Entry 4LZG (X-ray diffraction, 1.60 A resolution); this record covers chains A and P of the 4 polymer chains in the assembly.

== Chain A ==
Molecule: DNA-directed DNA/RNA polymerase mu
Source organism: Homo sapiens
Notes: EC 2.7.7.7; fragment: Polymerase Mu Loop2 deletion variant
UniProt: Q9NP87 (DPOLM_HUMAN); numbering as in UniProt; present here: 132-397, 411-494
Chain sequence (356 residues; each row starts with the number of its first residue; note: 12 numbers in that range are skipped by the numbering (no residue carries them; nothing is unmodelled there)):
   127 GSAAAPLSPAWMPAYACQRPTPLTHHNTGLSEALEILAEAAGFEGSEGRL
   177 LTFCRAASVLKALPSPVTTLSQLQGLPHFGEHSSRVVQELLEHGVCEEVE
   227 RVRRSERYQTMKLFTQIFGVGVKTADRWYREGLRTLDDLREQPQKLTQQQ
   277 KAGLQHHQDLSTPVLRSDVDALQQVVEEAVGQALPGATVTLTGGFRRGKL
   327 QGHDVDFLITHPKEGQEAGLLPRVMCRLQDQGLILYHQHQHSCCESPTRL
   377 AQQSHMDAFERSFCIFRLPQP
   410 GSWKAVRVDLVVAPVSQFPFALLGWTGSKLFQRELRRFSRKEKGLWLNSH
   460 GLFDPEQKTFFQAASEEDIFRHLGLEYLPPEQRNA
Disordered / not traced: 127-137, 365-384
Differences from the reference sequence: expression tag (127-131); insertion (410)
Bound ions: Na+ site 1 near Phe-205 (its only coordinating residue here); Na+ site 2: Thr-241, Ile-243, Val-246 (shared with DT3(P) of chain P)
Swiss-Prot annotation at these positions:
  - region: Arg-323 to Asp-332 (Involved in ssDNA binding)
  - binding site (Mg(2+)): Asp-330, Asp-332, Asp-418
  - site: Gly-433 (Responsible for the low discrimination between dNTP and rNTP)
Reported in the primary citation:
  - binding site for template strand: Arg-442, Arg-449, Lys-450
  - binding site for upstream primer strand (chain P): Gly-247, Thr-250, Arg-416
  - contacts within the chain: Cys-390/Arg-416 (backbone contact)
  - binding site for downstream primer strand: Arg-175, His-204, Gly-206, His-208, Ser-209
  - mutagenesis - H363A, H363P, M382A: decreased catalytic activity (single-nucleotide gap-filling activity)
  - mutagenesis - H363P: decreased catalytic activity on single-stranded substrate
  - mutagenesis - H363A (93 +/- 4 %), H363P (84 +/- 5 %): unchanged catalytic activity on substrate with complementary ends
  - mutagenesis - H363A (57 +/- 4 %), H363P (25 +/- 3%): decreased catalytic activity on substrate lacking complementarity
  - mutagenesis - M382A, F385A: decreased catalytic activity on template-independent synthesis
  - mutagenesis - M382A: decreased catalytic activity on DSB substrate with complementary ends
  - mutagenesis - M382A: decreased catalytic activity on DSB substrates lacking complementarity
  - mutagenesis - F385A: unchanged catalytic activity on gap filling
  - mutagenesis - F385A: unchanged catalytic activity on DSB substrates with complementary ends
  - mutagenesis - F385A: abolished catalytic activity on noncomplementary ends

== Chain P ==
Molecule: upstream primer strand
Sequence (4 nucleotides; each row starts with the number of its first residue):
     1 CGTA
Bound ions: Na+: DT3 (shared with Thr-241(A), Ile-243(A), Val-246(A) of chain A)

== How chain A and chain P interact ==
Residue-residue contacts (17; chain A residue first):
  Ile-243(A) / DT3(P)  phosphate contact
  Phe-244(A) / DT3(P)  sugar contact
  Gly-245(A) / DG2(P)  sugar contact
  Gly-245(A) / DT3(P)  hydrogen bond to the phosphate
  Val-246(A) / DG2(P)  phosphate contact
  Val-246(A) / DT3(P)  hydrogen bond to the phosphate
  Gly-247(A) / DG2(P)  hydrogen bond to the phosphate
  Lys-249(A) / DC1(P)  phosphate contact
  Thr-250(A) / DC1(P)  hydrogen bond to the phosphate
  Thr-250(A) / DG2(P)  hydrogen bond to the phosphate
  Gln-275(A) / DG2(P)  sugar contact
  Phe-389(A) / DT3(P)  sugar contact
  Phe-389(A) / DA4(P)  sugar contact
  Arg-416(A) / DT3(P)  phosphate contact
  Arg-416(A) / DA4(P)  salt bridge to the phosphate
  Asp-418(A) / DA4(P)  sugar contact
  Trp-434(A) / DA4(P)  sugar contact
Other interface residues (no listed pair), chain A (16 interface residues in all): Val-248, Asp-330, Asp-332, Arg-387

== In short ==
Chain A and chain P form an interface of 16 and 4 residues respectively; the contacts include 5 hydrogen bonds
and 1 salt bridge. Polar contacts include Gly-245(A)/DT3(P), Val-246(A)/DT3(P) and Gly-247(A)/DG2(P). From the
paper: a binding site for downstream primer strand at Arg-175(A), His-204(A) and Gly-206(A) among others;
H363A, H363P and M382A of chain A reduce catalytic activity (single-nucleotide gap-filling activity).
Here chain A is DNA-directed DNA/RNA polymerase mu (Homo sapiens) and chain P is upstream primer strand. Entry
4LZG (Binary complex of human DNA Polymerase Mu with DNA) was determined by X-ray diffraction (same
publication as 4LZD, 4M04 and 4M0A).
